Entry 5Z3L (electron microscopy, 4.31 A resolution (low resolution: residue-level contacts below are approximate; hydrogen-bond / salt-bridge calls are withheld)); this record covers chains D and J of the 11 polymer chains in the assembly.

== Chain D ==
Molecule: Histone H2B 1.1
From: Xenopus laevis
UniProt: P02281 (H2B11_XENLA); residues 1-122 here correspond to UniProt positions 5-126 (UniProt number = residue number + 4)
Sequence (122 residues; row label = number of the first residue in the row):
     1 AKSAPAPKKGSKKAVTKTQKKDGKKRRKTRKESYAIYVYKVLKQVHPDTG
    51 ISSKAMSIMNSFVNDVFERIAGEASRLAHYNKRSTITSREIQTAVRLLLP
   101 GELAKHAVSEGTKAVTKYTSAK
Not modelled in the structure: 1-28, 122
Curated features (UniProtKB/Swiss-Prot):
  - modified residue: Lys2 (N6-acetyllysine), Lys9 (N6-acetyllysine), Ser11 (Phosphoserine), Lys12 (N6-acetyllysine), Lys17 (N6-acetyllysine)
  - glycosylation: Ser109 (O-linked (GlcNAc) serine)
  - cross-link: Lys117 (Glycyl lysine isopeptide (Lys-Gly) (interchain with G-Cter in ubiquitin))

== Chain J ==
Molecule: 167-nt DNA strand
Sequence (167 nucleotides; each row starts with the number of its first residue; numbers below 1 keep their minus sign (DA-19 is residue -19)):
   -19 ATCGTACTTCTCGACAAGCTTCAGGATGTATATATCTGACACGTGCCTGG
    31 AGACTAGGGAGTAATCCCCTTGGCGGTTAAAACGCGGGGGACAGCGCGTA
    81 CGTGCGTTTAAGCGGTGCTAGAGCTGTCTACGACCAATTGAGCGGCCTCG
   131 GCACCGGGATTCTCGAT
Not modelled in the structure: -19 to 0, 147

== How chain D and chain J interact ==
Contacting residue pairs (12):
  Thr29(D) with DC104(J)
  Arg30(D) with DC27(J)
  Tyr39(D) with DC20(J); DA21(J)
  Ile51(D) with DA19(J); DC20(J)
  Ser53(D) with DA19(J)
  Lys82(D) with DG39(J)
  Arg83(D) with DG39(J); DA40(J)
  Ser84(D) with DG38(J); DG39(J)
Also at the interface, not in a pair above, chain D (12 interface residues in all): Lys43, Gly50, Ser52, Thr85

== Overview ==
Chain D and chain J form an interface of 12 and 8 residues respectively.
Here chain D is Histone H2B 1.1 (Xenopus laevis) and chain J is a 167-nt DNA strand. Entry 5Z3L (Structure of
Snf2-nucleosome complex in apo state) was determined by electron microscopy, deposited together with 5Z3U,
5Z3V, 5Z3O, 6IY2 and 6IY3.
